Entry 5VLI (X-ray diffraction, 1.80 A resolution); this record covers chains A and C of the 3 polymer chains in the assembly.

== Chain A ==
Name: Hemagglutinin
Organism: Influenza A virus (strain A/Puerto Rico/8/1934 H1N1)
Notes: fragment: 17-343
Reference sequence: P03452 (HEMA_I34A1); the construct lacks a stretch of the UniProt sequence, so the offset changes along the chain: 5-49 = UniProt 17-61; 50-330 = UniProt 63-343
Amino-acid sequence (327 residues; numbered 5 to 330 plus 1 insertion-coded residue; the number before each row is that of its first residue):
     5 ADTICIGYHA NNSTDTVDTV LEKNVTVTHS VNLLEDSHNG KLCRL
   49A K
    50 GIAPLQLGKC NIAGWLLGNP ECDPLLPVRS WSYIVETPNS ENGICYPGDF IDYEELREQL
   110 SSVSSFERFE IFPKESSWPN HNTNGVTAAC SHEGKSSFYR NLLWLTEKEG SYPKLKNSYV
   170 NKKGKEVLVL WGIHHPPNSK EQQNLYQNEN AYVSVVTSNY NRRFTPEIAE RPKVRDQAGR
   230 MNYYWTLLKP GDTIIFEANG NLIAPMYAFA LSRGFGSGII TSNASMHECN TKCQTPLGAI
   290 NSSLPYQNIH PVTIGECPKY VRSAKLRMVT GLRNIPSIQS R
Disordered / not traced: 326-330
Swiss-Prot annotation at these positions:
  - site: Arg330 (Cleavage)
  - glycosylation (N-linked (GlcNAc...) asparagine): Asn15, Asn16, Asn28, Asn272, Asn290
Cystine bridges: Cys47-Cys278, Cys59-Cys71, Cys94-Cys139, Cys282-Cys306
Covalent attachments: N-acetylglucosamine (NAG) linked to Asn16, Asn290
Small-molecule neighbours: 2,5,8,11-tetraoxatridecane (PGF): Gln55, Leu56, Lys58, Cys59, Glu70, Pro73, Leu74

== Chain C ==
Name: Computationally designed peptide HB1.6928.2.3
Amino-acid sequence (40 residues; numbered 1 to 40; the number before each row is that of its first residue):
     1 CIEQSFTTLF ACQTAAEIWR AFGYTVKIMV DNGNCRLHVC
Disordered / not traced: 32
Cystine bridges: Cys1-Cys40, Cys12-Cys35

== Interface between chain A and chain C ==
Pairs across the interface (9; chain A residue first):
  His33(A) - Phe22(C)
  Val35(A) - Phe10(C)  hydrophobic
  Val35(A) - Thr14(C)
  Asn36(A) - Phe10(C)
  Leu37(A) - Phe10(C)  hydrophobic
  Ser292(A) - Phe10(C)
  Ser292(A) - Gln13(C)  hydrogen bond
  Leu293(A) - Phe10(C)  hydrophobic
  Thr319(A) - Ile18(C)
Other interface residues (no listed pair), chain A (9 interface residues in all): His13, Pro294
Other interface residues (no listed pair), chain C (7 interface residues in all): Leu9, Ala21

== In short ==
9 residues of chain A face 7 of chain C across their interface; the contacts include 1 hydrogen bond. Its one
hydrogen-bonded contact is Ser292(A)-Gln13(C). Ligands of chain A: 2,5,8,11-tetraoxatridecane.
N-acetylglucosamine is covalently linked to Asn16(A) and Asn290(A).
Chain A is Hemagglutinin (Influenza A virus (strain A/Puerto Rico/8/1934 H1N1)) and chain C is Computationally
designed peptide HB1.6928.2.3; the structure, Computationally designed inhibitor peptide HB1.6928.2.3 in
complex with influenza hemagglutinin (A/PuertoRico/8/1934), was determined by X-ray diffraction, deposited
together with 5VID and 5VMR.
